2Z23 - chains A and B; structure by X-ray diffraction, 2.00 A resolution.

== Chain A ==
Name: Periplasmic oligopeptide-binding protein
Organism: Yersinia pestis
UniProt: Q74TY5 (Q74TY5_YERPE); residues 1-517 here correspond to UniProt positions 29-545 (UniProt number = residue number + 28)
Chain sequence (517 residues; numbered 1 to 517; the number before each row is that of its first residue):
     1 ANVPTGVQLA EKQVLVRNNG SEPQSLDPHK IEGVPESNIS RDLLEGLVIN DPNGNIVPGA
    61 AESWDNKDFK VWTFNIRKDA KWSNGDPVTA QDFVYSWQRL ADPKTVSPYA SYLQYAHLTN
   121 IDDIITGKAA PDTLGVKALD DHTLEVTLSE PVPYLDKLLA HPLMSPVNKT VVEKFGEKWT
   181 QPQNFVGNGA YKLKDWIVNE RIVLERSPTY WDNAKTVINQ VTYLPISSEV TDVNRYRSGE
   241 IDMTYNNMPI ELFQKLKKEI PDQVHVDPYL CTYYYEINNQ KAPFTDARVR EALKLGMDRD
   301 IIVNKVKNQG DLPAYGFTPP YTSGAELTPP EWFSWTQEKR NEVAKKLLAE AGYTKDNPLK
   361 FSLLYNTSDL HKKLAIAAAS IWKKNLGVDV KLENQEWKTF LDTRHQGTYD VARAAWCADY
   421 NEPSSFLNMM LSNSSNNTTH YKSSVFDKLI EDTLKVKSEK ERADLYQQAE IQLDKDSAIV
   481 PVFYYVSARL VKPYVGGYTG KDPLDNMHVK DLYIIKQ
Disulfide bonds: Cys271-Cys417

== Chain B ==
Name: peptide (LYS)(LYS)(LYS)
Chain sequence (3 residues; row label = number of the first residue in the row):
     1 KKK

== How chain A and chain B interact ==
Pairs across the interface (29):
  Glu32(A) - Lys1(B)
  Glu32(A) - Lys2(B)  salt bridge
  Gly33(A) - Lys2(B)
  Val34(A) - Lys1(B)
  Val34(A) - Lys2(B)  hydrogen bond (backbone-backbone)
  Val34(A) - Lys3(B)
  Ser37(A) - Lys1(B)
  Tyr109(A) - Lys1(B)  hydrogen bond (side chain-backbone)
  His161(A) - Lys1(B)
  Tyr245(A) - Lys3(B)
  Asn246(A) - Lys3(B)  hydrogen bond
  Tyr269(A) - Lys3(B)
  Trp397(A) - Lys2(B)
  Trp397(A) - Lys3(B)
  Arg404(A) - Lys2(B)
  His405(A) - Lys2(B)
  Arg413(A) - Lys3(B)  hydrogen bond (side chain-backbone)
  Ala415(A) - Lys2(B)
  Ala415(A) - Lys3(B)  hydrogen bond (backbone-backbone)
  Trp416(A) - Lys1(B)
  Trp416(A) - Lys2(B)
  Cys417(A) - Lys1(B)  hydrogen bond (backbone-backbone)
  Cys417(A) - Lys3(B)
  Ala418(A) - Lys1(B)  hydrogen bond (backbone-side chain)
  Asp419(A) - Lys1(B)  salt bridge
  Met429(A) - Lys2(B)
  Asn436(A) - Lys2(B)  hydrogen bond (backbone-side chain)
  Thr438(A) - Lys2(B)
  Tyr485(A) - Lys3(B)
Other interface residues (no listed pair), chain A (26 interface residues in all): Pro35, Asn247, Leu401, Asn506

== Overview ==
26 residues of chain A face 3 of chain B across their interface, with 8 hydrogen bonds and 2 salt bridges.
Polar contacts include Glu32(A)-Lys2(B), Asp419(A)-Lys1(B) and Tyr109(A)-Lys1(B).
Chain A is Periplasmic oligopeptide-binding protein (Yersinia pestis) and chain B is peptide (LYS)(LYS)(LYS);
the structure, Crystal structure of Y.pestis oligo peptide binding protein OppA with tri-lysine ligand, was
determined by X-ray diffraction, deposited together with 2Z22.
